Entry 8WGH (electron microscopy, 2.40 A resolution); this record covers chains 3 and A of the 18 polymer chains in the assembly.

Chain 3:
Protein: Chlorophyll a-b binding protein 3
Organism: Fittonia albivenis
Sequence (272 residues; each row starts with the number of its first residue):
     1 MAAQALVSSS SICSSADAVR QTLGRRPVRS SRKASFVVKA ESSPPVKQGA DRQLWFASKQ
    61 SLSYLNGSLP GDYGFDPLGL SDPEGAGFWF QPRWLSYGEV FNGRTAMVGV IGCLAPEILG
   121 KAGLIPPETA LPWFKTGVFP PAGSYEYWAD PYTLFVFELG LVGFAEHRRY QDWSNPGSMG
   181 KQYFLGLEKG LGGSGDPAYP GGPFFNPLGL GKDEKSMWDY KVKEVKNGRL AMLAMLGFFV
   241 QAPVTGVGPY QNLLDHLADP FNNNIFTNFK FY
Disordered / not traced: 1-51, 272
Metal / ion sites: chlorophyll a Mg (5 sites), coordinated by Glu99, Val138, Glu166, Glu224, Gln241
Small-molecule neighbours:
  - beta-carotene (BCR): Val108, Leu161, Val162, Phe164, Ala165, Tyr183, Phe184, Leu185
  - chlorophyll b (CHL), molecule 1: Tyr97, Phe101, Arg104, Thr105, Phe164, Ala165, Arg168, Arg169, Asp172, Met179, Phe184, Leu191, Gly193, Pro197, Ala198, Pro200, Phe204, Phe205
  - chlorophyll b (CHL), molecule 2: Leu159, Gly160, Gly163, Phe164, His167, Arg168, Gln171, Met179, Gln182, Tyr183, Phe184
  - chlorophyll a (CLA), molecule 1: Leu65, Leu69, Pro70, Gly71, Asp72, Tyr73, Gly74, Phe75, Asp76, Leu80, Ser81, Leu95, Ser96, Gly98, Glu99, Asn102, Arg229, Met232, Leu233, Leu236
  - chlorophyll a (CLA), molecule 2: Gly87, Phe88, Trp89, Phe90
  - chlorophyll a (CLA), molecule 3: Trp89, Phe90, Trp94, Leu95, Asn102, Leu236, Phe239
  - chlorophyll a (CLA), molecule 4: Trp89, Trp94, Tyr97, Gly98, Phe101, Asn102, Thr105, Leu159, Val162, Gly163, Glu166, His167, Arg169, Tyr170
  - chlorophyll a (CLA), molecule 5: Arg104, Met107, Val108, Tyr199, Pro200, Gly201, Phe205, Asn206, Leu210, Met217, Tyr220, Lys221, Lys223, Glu224, Asn227
  - chlorophyll a (CLA), molecule 6: Val108, Ile111, Gly112, Ala115, Pro116, Leu119, Ile125, Thr129, Leu131, Thr136, Tyr145, Tyr147
  - chlorophyll a (CLA), molecule 7: Leu119, Leu124, Ile125, Pro126, Glu128, Thr129, Tyr145
  - chlorophyll a (CLA), molecule 8: Thr136, Gly137, Val138, Tyr147, Trp148, Leu154, Phe157, Glu158, Leu161, Val162
  - chlorophyll a (CLA), molecule 9: Gly137, Val138, Phe139, Pro140, Pro141, Pro151, Tyr152, Leu154, Phe155, Glu158, Phe239
  - chlorophyll a (CLA), molecule 10: Trp148, Thr153, Val156, Phe157
  - chlorophyll a (CLA), molecule 11: His167, Tyr170, Gln171
  - chlorophyll a (CLA), molecule 12: Asp219, Val222, Lys223, Lys226, Asn227, Leu230
  - chlorophyll a (CLA), molecule 13: Tyr220, Lys223, Asn227, Leu230
  - chlorophyll a (CLA), molecule 14: Leu233, Ala234, Leu236, Gly237, Val240, Gln241, Val244, Thr245, Asn252, Leu253, His256, Asn263, Asn264, Ile265, Asn268
  - chlorophyll a (CLA), molecule 15: Pro243, Val244, Phe269, Phe271
  - chlorophyll a (CLA), molecule 16: Leu253, His256, Pro260, Phe261, Asn264, Ile265, Phe266
  - lutein (LUT; (3r,3'r,6s)-4,5-didehydro-5,6-dihydro-beta,beta-carotene-3,3'-diol): Met107, Val108, Val110, Ile111, Leu114, Phe205, Asn206, Pro207, Leu208, Gly209, Leu210, Asn227, Leu230, Ala231, Ala234, Phe238, Gln241, Pro249, Leu253
  - violaxanthin (XAT; (3s,5r,6s,3's,5'r,6's)-5,6,5',6'-diepoxy-5,6,5',6'- tetrahydro-beta,beta-carotene-3,3'-diol): Phe75, Asp76, Pro77, Leu78, Gly79, Leu80, Asn102, Thr105, Ala106, Gly109, Gly112, Cys113, Trp133, Thr136, Val138, Met232, Met235, Leu236
Reported in the primary citation:
  - chlorophyll a coordination: Asn102, Glu166
  - binding site for chlorophyll a: Phe88 to Gln91, Asn102, Glu166, Tyr170

Chain A:
Protein: Photosystem I P700 chlorophyll a apoprotein A1
Organism: Fittonia albivenis
Notes: EC 1.97.1.12
UniProtKB: A0A8A0WPY6 (A0A8A0WPY6_9LAMI); residues 1-750 here = UniProt positions 1-750
Sequence (750 residues; numbered 1 to 750; the number before each row is that of its first residue):
     1 MIIRSPEPEV KILVDKDPVK TSFEEWAKPG HFSRTIAKGP DTTTWIWNLH ADAHDFDSHT
    61 SDLEEISRKV FSAHFGQLSI IFLWLSGMYF HGARFSNYEA WLSDPTHIGP SAQVVWPIVG
   121 QEILNGDVGG GFRGIQITSG FFQMWRASGI TSELQLYCTA IGALIFAALM LFAGWFHYHK
   181 AAPKLAWFQD VESMLNHHLA GLLGLGSLGW AGHQVHVSLP INQFLNAGVD PKEIPLPHEF
   241 ILNRDLLSQL YPSFAEGATP FFTLNWSKYA EFLTFRGGLD PVTGGLWLTD IAHHHLAIAI
   301 LFLIAGHMYR TNWGIGHGLK DILEAHKGPF TGQGHKGLYE ILTTSWHAQL SLNLAMLGSL
   361 TIVVAHHMYS MPPYPYLATD YGTQLSLFTH HMWIGGFLIV GAAAHAAIFM VRDYDPTTRY
   421 NDLLDRVLRH RDAIISHLNW ACIFLGFHSF GLYIHNDTMS ALGRPQDMFS DTAIQLQPVF
   481 AQWIQNTHAL APGATAPSAT ASTSLTWGGG DLVAVGGKVA LLPIPLGTAD FLVHHIHAFT
   541 IHVTVLILLK GVLFARSSRL IPDKANLGFR FPCDGPGRGG TCQVSAWDHV FLGLFWMYNS
   601 ISVVIFHFSW KMQSDVWGSI SDQGVVTHIT GGNFAQSSIT INGWLRDFLW AQASQVIQSY
   661 GSSLSAYGLF FLGAHFVWAF SLMFLFSGRG YWQELIESIV WAHNKLKVAP ATQPRALSIV
   721 QGRAVGVTHY LLGGIATTWA FFLARIIAVG
Disordered / not traced: 1-8
Construct notes: conflict Ser248 (Val in A0A8A0WPY6)
Metal / ion sites: chlorophyll a Mg site 1 near Gln113 (its only coordinating residue here); chlorophyll a Mg site 2 near Gln121 (its only coordinating residue here); chlorophyll a Mg site 3 near Thr495 (its only coordinating residue here)
Small-molecule neighbours:
  - beta-carotene (BCR), molecule 1: Phe82, Leu85, Tyr89, Thr159, Gly162, Ala163, Phe166, Leu205, Leu208, Gly209, Phe262
  - beta-carotene (BCR), molecule 2: Trp84, Leu85, Gly201, Leu202, Leu205, Gly206
  - beta-carotene (BCR), molecule 3: Trp116, Pro117, Ile118
  - beta-carotene (BCR), molecule 4: Leu208, Phe261, Ile300, Leu303, Ile304, His307, Ile315
  - beta-carotene (BCR), molecule 5: Phe261, Trp266, Ile300, Ile304
  - beta-carotene (BCR), molecule 6: Ile341, Leu342, Ala348, Ser351, Leu352, Ala406, Phe409, Leu424
  - beta-carotene (BCR), molecule 7: Ser351, Ala355, Ser359, Ile399, Ala402, Ala403, Ala406, Val545, Leu548, Leu549, Val552
  - beta-carotene (BCR), molecule 8: Phe670, Gly673, Ala674, Phe676, Val677, Leu732, Ile735, Ala736, Trp739
  - beta-carotene (BCR), molecule 9: Trp692, Leu695, Ile696
  - chlorophyll a (CLA), molecule 1: Val10, Lys11, Ile12, Trp187, Asp190, Ser193, His197, Thr311, Asn312, Trp313
  - chlorophyll a (CLA), molecule 2: Ile12, Val14, Phe71, Phe75, Leu169, Met170, Phe172, Ala173, Phe176, His177, Ala181, Pro183, Trp187
  - chlorophyll a (CLA), molecule 3: Val19, Lys20, Thr21, Ser22, Phe23, Glu25, Trp26, His31, Lys69, Ser72, Gly76, Ile80, Leu171, Gly174, Trp175, Tyr178, His179
  - chlorophyll a (CLA), molecule 4: Trp26, His31, Phe32, Leu49, His50, Ala53, His54, Phe56, His59, Lys69, Ala73, Gly76, Gln77, Ile80
  - chlorophyll a (CLA), molecule 5: Trp26, Pro29, Trp45, Ile46, Trp47, Leu49, His50
  - chlorophyll a (CLA), molecule 6: Thr43, Ile46, Trp47, Ile696, Ile699, Val700, His703, Val708, Pro710, Pro714, Arg715
  - chlorophyll a (CLA), molecule 7: Trp47, Phe676, Val677, Phe680, Phe684, Leu717, Gln721, Ala724, Val725, Thr728, His729, Leu732
  - chlorophyll a (CLA), molecule 8: His50, Ala51, Asp52, Ala53, His54, Asp55, His347, Leu350, Leu354, Phe397, Leu398, Val400, Gly401, Ala404, His405, Ile408, Arg412, Phe569, Arg570, Trp587, Val590, Leu594, Thr728
  - chlorophyll a (CLA), molecule 9: His54, Phe56, Val70, Ala73, His74, Gln77, Leu78, Ile81, Phe82, Leu85, Phe166, Trp346, His347, Gln349, Leu350, Asn353, Leu354, Leu357
  - chlorophyll a (CLA), molecule 10: His54, Gln77, Ile80, Ile81, Trp84, Leu357, Ile394, Phe397, Leu398
  - chlorophyll a (CLA), molecule 11: Ser67, His74, Leu185, Phe188, Gln189, Val191, Met194, Leu195, His198, Leu199, Leu319, Leu323, Leu342, Thr343, Thr344, Ser345, Trp346, Gln349, Leu352, Asn353, Met356, Leu357
  - chlorophyll a (CLA), molecule 12: Phe71, His74, Phe75, Leu78, Phe82, Phe166, Trp187, Phe188, Asp190, Ser193, Met194, His197, His198, Gly201, Leu202
  - chlorophyll a (CLA), molecule 13: Ser79, Ile80, Leu83, Gln113, Val114, Val115, Trp116, Ile118, Val119, Gln121, Leu124, Ile135, Leu171, Ala666, Leu669, Phe670
  - chlorophyll a (CLA), molecule 14: Leu83, Trp84, Ser86, Gly87, Phe90, His91, Phe95, Gln113, Val114, Trp116, Leu164
  - chlorophyll a (CLA), molecule 15: Trp84, Met88, Ala112, Gln113, Ile135, Gln136, Ile137, Thr138, Ser139, Phe141, Ala666, Tyr667, Phe670, Trp739, Leu743
  - chlorophyll a (CLA), molecule 16: Trp84, Met88, Thr138, Ser139, Phe141, Ser386, Leu387, Thr389, His390, Trp393, Ile394, Phe397, Phe670, Ile735, Thr738, Trp739, Leu743
  - chlorophyll a (CLA), molecule 17: Trp84, Leu85, Ser139, Gly140, Phe141, Met144, Leu202, Leu203, Leu357, Leu360, Thr361, Val364, Met368, Tyr374, Leu387, His390, His391, Ile394, Leu398
  - chlorophyll a (CLA), molecule 18: Ala147, Leu203, Gly206, Ser207, Trp210, Gln214, Ile291, His294, His295, Ile298, Phe302, Leu360, Val363, Val364, His367, Met368, Pro373, Tyr374
  - chlorophyll a (CLA), molecule 19: Ser148, Gly149, Ile150, Gln155, Cys158, Thr159, Gly206, Gly209, Trp210, Gly212, His213, His216, Val217, Pro237, His238, Ile241
  - chlorophyll a (CLA), molecule 20: Leu154, Gln155, Cys158, Leu236, His238, Ile241, Leu242
  - chlorophyll a (CLA), molecule 21: Leu195, Leu199, Leu203, Leu301, Phe302, Ala305, Met308, Tyr309, Leu319, Ile322, Leu323, Leu352, Met356, Leu424, Val427, Leu549, Val552, Leu553
  - chlorophyll a (CLA), molecule 22: Asn196, His197, Ala200, Gly201, Leu205, Leu303, His307, Tyr309, Thr311, Trp313, Ile315
  - chlorophyll a (CLA), molecule 23: Leu208, Gly209, Ala211, Gly212, Val215, His216, Phe240, Ile241, Arg244, Phe254, Gly257, Phe262, Tyr269, Phe272, Leu273, Leu296
  - chlorophyll a (CLA), molecule 24: Phe261, Trp266, Ser267, Tyr269, Ala270, Leu273, Thr274, Phe275, His293, Leu296, Ala297, Ile300, Leu301, Ile304, Ser498
  - chlorophyll a (CLA), molecule 25: Phe261, Phe262, Leu264
  - chlorophyll a (CLA), molecule 26: Thr274, Phe275, Gly277, Leu286, Asp290, Ile291, His293, His294, Ala297, Ile298, Leu301, His367, Met371, Thr503
  - chlorophyll a (CLA), molecule 27: Phe275, Ala494, Thr495, Ala496, Pro497, Ser498, Ala499
  - chlorophyll a (CLA), molecule 28: Ile304, Ala305, His307, Met308, Ile315, Gly316, His317
  - chlorophyll a (CLA), molecule 29: Met308, His317, Asp321, Ile322, Ala325, His326
  - chlorophyll a (CLA), molecule 30: Ile322, Leu323, His326, His335, Leu338, Leu342, Asn421, Leu423, Leu424, Val427
  - chlorophyll a (CLA), molecule 31: Ala325, His326, Lys327, Gly328, Pro329, Phe330
  - chlorophyll a (CLA), molecule 32: Phe330, Thr331, Leu423, Arg426, Val427, Arg429, His430, Ile434, His437
  - chlorophyll a (CLA), molecule 33: Met356, Ser359, Leu360, Val363, His366, His367, Tyr369, Ser370, Met371, Thr503, Ser504, Thr506, Trp507
  - chlorophyll a (CLA), molecule 34: Ile362, Val363, His366, Met392, Ile399, Ile541, Thr544, Val545, Leu548, Met597, Ser600, Ile601
  - chlorophyll a (CLA), molecule 35: His366, Tyr369, Phe388, Phe480, Ala481, Ile484, Gln485, Trp507, Ile524, Leu526, His534, His537, Ile541, Val604, His607, Phe608, Lys611
  - chlorophyll a (CLA), molecule 36: Ala433, His437, Trp440
  - chlorophyll a (CLA), molecule 37: Ile434, Leu438, Ala441, Ala538, Ile541, His542, Val545, Leu549
  - chlorophyll a (CLA), molecule 38: Ser436, Asn439, Trp440, Ile443
  - chlorophyll a (CLA), molecule 39: Asn439, Cys442, Ile443, Gly446, Phe447, Phe450, Gly451, Phe539, Val543, Leu546, Ile547, Leu592, Phe595, Trp596
  - chlorophyll a (CLA), molecule 40: Trp440, Ile443, Phe444, Phe447, His448
  - chlorophyll a (CLA), molecule 41: Phe444, Leu445, Gln477, Pro478, Val479, Phe480, Ala481, Phe531, His534, His535, Ala538, His542
  - chlorophyll a (CLA), molecule 42: Phe447, His448, Gly451, Leu452, Ile454, His455, Thr458, Met459, Arg464, Asp467, Phe469, Ile474
  - chlorophyll a (CLA), molecule 43: Phe450, Tyr453, Val533, Ile536, Phe539, Thr540, Tyr598, Asn599, Ser602, Val603, Phe606, Ile641, Trp644, Leu645, Leu649, Ala653, Ile657, Phe671, His675, Trp678, Tyr730, Gly734, Thr737, Thr738, Phe741
  - chlorophyll a (CLA), molecule 44: Phe450, Ile454, Asp457, Phe539, Phe595, Trp596, Tyr598, Asn599, Ile641, Leu645, Trp678, Tyr730
  - chlorophyll a (CLA), molecule 45: Thr458, Ala461, Leu462
  - chlorophyll a (CLA), molecule 46: Trp483, Ile484, Thr487, His488, Ala491, Thr495, Ala496, Thr503, Trp507
  - chlorophyll a (CLA), molecule 47: Leu645, Leu649, Trp650, Trp678
  - chlorophyll a (CLA), molecule 48: Leu669, Leu672, Gly673, His675, Phe676, Trp678, Ala679, Leu682
  - chlorophyll a (CLA), molecule 49: Phe676, Ala679, Phe680, Leu682, Met683, Phe686, Ser687, Tyr691, Trp692, Leu695
  - chlorophyll a (CLA), molecule 50: Ile699, Ala702, His703, Leu706, Val708
  - chlorophyll a (CLA), molecule 51: Trp701, Ala702, Lys705, Leu706
  - phylloquinone (PQN): Trp47, Met683, Phe684, Ser687, Gly688, Arg689, Trp692, Arg715, Ala716, Leu717, Ser718, Gly722
  - 4Fe-4S cluster (SF4): Cys573, Gly575, Pro576, Cys582, Ile719, Arg723

Interface between chain 3 and chain A:
Pairs across the interface (23):
  Gln60(3) with Glu9(A); Lys11(A)
  Pro77(3) with Trp313(A)
  Leu78(3) with Trp313(A), hydrophobic
  Asp82(3) with Lys11(A), salt bridge
  Glu84(3) with Lys11(A), salt bridge; Ile12(A); Leu13(A)
  Gly85(3) with Ile12(A); Leu13(A); Val14(A), hydrogen bond (backbone-backbone)
  Ala86(3) with Lys16(A), hydrogen bond (backbone-side chain)
  Phe88(3) with Phe176(A), hydrophobic; Lys180(A); Ala181(A), hydrophobic
  Phe269(3) with Glu256(A); Ala258(A), hydrogen bond (backbone-backbone); Thr259(A), hydrogen bond (backbone-side chain); Phe262(A), hydrophobic
  Lys270(3) with Arg244(A), hydrogen bond (backbone-side chain); Glu256(A); Gly257(A); Thr259(A)
Also at the interface, not in a pair above, chain 3 (14 interface residues in all): Gly87, Phe90, Pro141, Phe271
Also at the interface, not in a pair above, chain A (18 interface residues in all): Leu242, Ala255

Overview:
The interface between chain 3 and chain A involves 14 residues on one side and 18 on the other, with 5
hydrogen bonds and 2 salt bridges. Polar contacts include Asp82(3)-Lys11(A), Glu84(3)-Lys11(A) and
Ala86(3)-Lys16(A). From the paper: a binding site for chlorophyll a at Phe88(3), Asn102(3) and Glu166(3) among
others; chlorophyll a coordination by Asn102(3) and Glu166(3).
Chain 3 is Chlorophyll a-b binding protein 3 and chain A is Photosystem I P700 chlorophyll a apoprotein A1,
both from Fittonia albivenis; the structure, Cryo-EM structure of the red-shifted Fittonia albivenis PSI-LHCI,
was determined by electron microscopy.
